PDB entry 4HQP | X-ray diffraction, 3.51 A resolution | chains D and F of the 10 polymer chains in the assembly

# Chain D
Molecule: Alpha7 nicotinic receptor chimera
From: Homo sapiens, Lymnaea stagnalis
Amino-acid sequence (202 residues; row label = number of the first residue in the row):
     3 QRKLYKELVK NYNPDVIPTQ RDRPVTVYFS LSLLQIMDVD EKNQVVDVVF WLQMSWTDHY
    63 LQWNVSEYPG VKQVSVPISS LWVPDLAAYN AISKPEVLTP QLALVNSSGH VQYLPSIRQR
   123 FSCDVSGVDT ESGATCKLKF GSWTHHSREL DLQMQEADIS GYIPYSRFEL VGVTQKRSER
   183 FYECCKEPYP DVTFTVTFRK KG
Disulfides: Cys125-Cys138, Cys186-Cys187
Glycans and other covalent adducts: N-acetylglucosamine (NAG) linked to Asn66

# Chain F
Molecule: Alpha-bungarotoxin isoform V31
From: Bungarus multicinctus
UniProt: P60616 (NXL1V_BUNMU); residues 1-73 here correspond to UniProt positions 22-94 (UniProt number = residue number + 21)
Amino-acid sequence (73 residues; numbered 1 to 73; the number before each row is that of its first residue):
     1 IVCHTTATSP ISAVTCPPGE NLCYRKMWCD VFCSSRGKVV ELGCAATCPS KKPYEEVTCC
    61 STDKCNPHPK QRP
Disulfides: Cys3-Cys23, Cys16-Cys44, Cys29-Cys33, Cys48-Cys59, Cys60-Cys65

# How chain D and chain F interact
Residue-residue contacts (14; chain D residue first):
  Ser34(D) with Ser34(F), hydrogen bond
  Trp53(D) with Phe32(F)
  Gln55(D) with Ser34(F); Ser35(F)
  Gln114(D) with Ser35(F)
  Leu116(D) with Ser35(F)
  Glu158(D) with Cys33(F)
  Asp160(D) with Cys29(F), hydrogen bond; Asp30(F); Val31(F); Ser34(F)
  Ser162(D) with Cys29(F), hydrogen bond (side chain-backbone); Asp30(F), hydrogen bond (side chain-backbone)
  Gly163(D) with Val31(F)
Interface residues without a listed pair, chain D (11 interface residues in all): Ser32, Leu36

# Summary
11 residues of chain D face 7 of chain F across their interface; the contacts include 4 hydrogen bonds. Among
the polar pairs are Ser34(D)-Ser34(F), Asp160(D)-Cys29(F) and Ser162(D)-Cys29(F). Covalently linked
N-acetylglucosamine: at Asn66(D).
Chain D is Alpha7 nicotinic receptor chimera (Homo sapiens, Lymnaea stagnalis) and chain F is
Alpha-bungarotoxin isoform V31 (Bungarus multicinctus); the structure, Alpha7 nicotinic receptor chimera and
its complex with Alpha bungarotoxin, was determined by X-ray diffraction.
